2IV9 - chains A and P of the 3 polymer chains in the assembly; structure by X-ray diffraction, 1.90 A resolution.

[Chain A]
Protein: Ap-2 complex subunit beta-2
Source organism: Homo sapiens
Notes: fragment: appendage domain, residues 700-937
UniProtKB: P63010 (AP2B1_HUMAN); residues 700-937 here = UniProt positions 700-937
Chain sequence (238 residues; row label = number of the first residue in the row):
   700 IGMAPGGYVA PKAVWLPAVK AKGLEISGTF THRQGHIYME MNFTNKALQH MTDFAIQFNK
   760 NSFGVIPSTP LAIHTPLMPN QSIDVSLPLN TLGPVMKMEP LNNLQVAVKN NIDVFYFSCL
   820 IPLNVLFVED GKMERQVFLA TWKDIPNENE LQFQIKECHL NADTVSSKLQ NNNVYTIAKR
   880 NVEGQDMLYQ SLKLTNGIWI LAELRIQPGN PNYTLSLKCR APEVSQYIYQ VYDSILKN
Disordered / not traced: 700-701
Swiss-Prot annotation at these positions:
  - modified residue (Phosphotyrosine): Tyr737, Tyr928
From the paper describing this entry:
  - mutagenesis - K808E, Y815A, K842E, Y888V: decreased binding to amphiphysin
  - mutagenesis - Y815A, K842E, Y888V: decreased binding to AP180
  - mutagenesis - K842E: increased binding to Eps15
  - mutagenesis - K808E: unchanged binding to Eps15
  - mutagenesis - Y888V: decreased binding to Eps15
  - mutagenesis - Y888V: decreased binding to epsin1
  - mutagenesis - Y888V: decreased binding to clathrin
  - mutagenesis - R879A: unchanged binding to ARH

[Chain P]
Protein: Epidermal growth factor receptor substrate 15 isoform B
UniProtKB: Q5JC29 (Q5JC29_RAT); residues 1-12 here correspond to UniProt positions 720-731 (UniProt number = residue number + 719)
Chain sequence (12 residues; numbered 1 to 12; the number before each row is that of its first residue):
     1 SFGDGFADFS TL
Disordered / not traced: 10-12
From the paper describing this entry:
  - contacts within the chain: Gly3-Asp8 (hydrogen bond), Gly5-Asp8 (hydrogen bond)

[Interface between chain A and chain P]
Residue-residue contacts - 20 pairs, chain A then chain P:
  Ala754(A) - Phe9(P)  hydrophobic
  Gln756(A) - Phe2(P)
  Gln756(A) - Asp8(P)  hydrogen bond (side chain-backbone)
  Gln756(A) - Phe9(P)
  Phe757(A) - Phe2(P)
  Asn758(A) - Phe2(P)
  Gln804(A) - Phe2(P)
  Val805(A) - Phe2(P)
  Ala806(A) - Phe2(P)
  Ala806(A) - Phe9(P)
  Lys808(A) - Phe9(P)
  Asp812(A) - Phe6(P)
  Val813(A) - Gly5(P)
  Val813(A) - Phe6(P)  hydrophobic
  Val813(A) - Phe9(P)  hydrophobic
  Tyr815(A) - Phe2(P)  hydrophobic
  Tyr815(A) - Gly3(P)
  Tyr815(A) - Asp4(P)  hydrogen bond (side chain-backbone)
  Tyr815(A) - Gly5(P)  hydrogen bond (side chain-backbone)
  Tyr815(A) - Asp8(P)  hydrogen bond
Other interface residues (no listed pair), chain A (14 interface residues in all): Ile755, Val807, Ile811
Interface features reported in the paper:
  - residue pairs: Ala754(A)-Phe9(P), Gln756(A)-Phe9(P), Gln804(A)-Phe2(P), Val805(A)-Phe2(P), Ala806(A)-Phe2(P), Lys808(A)-Phe9(P), Val813(A)-Phe6(P) (hydrophobic contact), Val813(A)-Phe9(P), Tyr815(A)-Asp8(P) (hydrogen bond), Tyr815(A)-Phe2(P) (pi stacking)

[Summary]
14 residues of chain A and 7 residues of chain P are in contact; the contacts include 4 hydrogen bonds. Polar
pairs include Gln756(A)-Asp8(P), Tyr815(A)-Asp4(P) and Tyr815(A)-Gly5(P). The authors report contacts between
Ala754(A) and Phe9(P), Gln756(A) and Phe9(P) and Gln804(A) and Phe2(P) among others; a hydrophobic contact
between Val813(A) and Phe6(P); a hydrogen bond between Tyr815(A) and Asp8(P). From the paper: K808E, Y815A and
K842E of chain A, among others, reduce binding to amphiphysin; contacts within the chain involving Asp8(P),
Gly3(P) and Gly5(P); 5 substitutions were tested in all.
Here chain A is Ap-2 complex subunit beta-2 (Homo sapiens) and chain P is Epidermal growth factor receptor
substrate 15 isoform B. Entry 2IV9 (B2-appendage from AP2 in complex with Eps15 peptide) was determined by
X-ray diffraction together with 2IV8 from the same study.
